7MXW - chains Z and A of the 3 polymer chains in the assembly; structure by X-ray diffraction, 2.84 A resolution.

Chain Z:
Protein: Exonuclease 1
Source organism: Homo sapiens
Notes: EC 3.1.-.-
UniProt: Q9UQ84 (EXO1_HUMAN); numbering as in UniProt (aligned over 1-352)
Amino-acid sequence (358 residues; numbered 1 to 358; the number before each row is that of its first residue):
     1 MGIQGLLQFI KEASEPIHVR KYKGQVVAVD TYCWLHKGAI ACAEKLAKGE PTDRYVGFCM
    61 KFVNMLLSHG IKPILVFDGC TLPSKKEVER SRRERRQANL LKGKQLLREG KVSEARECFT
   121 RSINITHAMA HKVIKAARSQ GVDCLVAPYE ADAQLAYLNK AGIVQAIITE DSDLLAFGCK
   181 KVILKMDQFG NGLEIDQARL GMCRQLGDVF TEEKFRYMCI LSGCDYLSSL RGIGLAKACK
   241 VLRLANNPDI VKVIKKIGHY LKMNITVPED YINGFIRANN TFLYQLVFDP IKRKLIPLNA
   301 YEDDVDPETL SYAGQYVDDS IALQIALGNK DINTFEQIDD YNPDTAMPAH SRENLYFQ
Unresolved in the structure: 1, 347-352, 358
Sequence notes: expression tag (353-358)
Swiss-Prot annotation at these positions:
  - binding site (Mg(2+)): Asp-30, Asp-78, Glu-150, Asp-152, Asp-171, Asp-173, Asp-225, Asp-270
Bound ions: Mg2+ site 1: Asp-152, Asp-171, Asp-173 (shared with 1 residue of chain B); Mg2+ site 2: Asp-152 (shared with 1 residue of chain B); Mg2+ site 3: Asp-173, Asp-225 (shared with 1 residue of chain B)
Small-molecule neighbours: Ca2+ (CA): Cys-80, Pro-148, Tyr-149, Val-317, Ile-325, Phe-335

Chain A:
Molecule: 13-nt DNA strand
Sequence (13 nucleotides; numbered 1 to 13; the number before each row is that of its first residue):
     1 CGCTAGTCGA CAT

How chain Z and chain A interact:
Residue-residue contacts - 25 pairs, chain Z then chain A:
  Gln-4(Z) / DG6(A)  hydrogen bond to the base
  Lys-37(Z) / DA12(A)  salt bridge to the phosphate
  Ile-40(Z) / DC11(A)  base contact
  Ile-40(Z) / DA12(A)  base contact
  Arg-54(Z) / DT13(A)  phosphate contact
  Phe-58(Z) / DA12(A)  sugar contact
  Phe-58(Z) / DT13(A)  phosphate contact
  Lys-61(Z) / DT13(A)  salt bridge to the phosphate
  Thr-120(Z) / DC11(A)  base contact
  Arg-121(Z) / DC8(A)  base contact
  Arg-121(Z) / DG9(A)  hydrogen bond to the base
  Arg-121(Z) / DA10(A)  base contact
  Ser-229(Z) / DA5(A)  phosphate contact
  Leu-230(Z) / DA5(A)  phosphate contact
  Arg-231(Z) / DA5(A)  phosphate contact
  Gly-232(Z) / DT4(A)  sugar contact
  Gly-232(Z) / DA5(A)  hydrogen bond to the phosphate
  Ile-233(Z) / DT4(A)  phosphate contact
  Ile-233(Z) / DA5(A)  hydrogen bond to the phosphate
  Gly-234(Z) / DT4(A)  hydrogen bond to the phosphate
  Leu-235(Z) / DT4(A)  hydrogen bond to the phosphate
  Ala-236(Z) / DC3(A)  phosphate contact
  Ala-236(Z) / DT4(A)  hydrogen bond to the phosphate
  Lys-237(Z) / DC3(A)  phosphate contact
  Lys-237(Z) / DT4(A)  hydrogen bond to the phosphate
Interface residues without a listed pair, chain Z (19 interface residues in all): His-36, Ala-41

In short:
19 residues of chain Z face 10 of chain A across their interface; the contacts include 8 hydrogen bonds and 2
salt bridges. Polar pairs include Gln-4(Z)/DG6(A), Arg-121(Z)/DG9(A) and Gly-232(Z)/DA5(A). Ligands of chain
Z: Ca2+. UniProt lists 8 Mg2+-binding residues on chain Z.
Here chain Z is Exonuclease 1 (Homo sapiens) and chain A is a 13-nt DNA strand. Entry 7MXW (Crystal structure
of human exonuclease 1 Exo1 (WT) in complex with 5' flap DNA (uf1)) was determined by X-ray diffraction.
